3AJ1 - chains B and C of the 8 polymer chains in the assembly; structure by X-ray diffraction, 2.50 A resolution.

[Chain B (and C)]
Molecule: Cellulose synthase operon protein D
Organism: Acetobacter xylinus
Notes: chain C of this document is another copy of the same molecule, construct and numbering; everything in this record applies to it too
UniProtKB: P37719 (ACSD_ACEXY); numbering as in UniProt (aligned over 1-156)
Amino-acid sequence (167 residues; each row starts with the number of its first residue; numbers below 1 keep their minus sign (Mse-10 is residue -10)):
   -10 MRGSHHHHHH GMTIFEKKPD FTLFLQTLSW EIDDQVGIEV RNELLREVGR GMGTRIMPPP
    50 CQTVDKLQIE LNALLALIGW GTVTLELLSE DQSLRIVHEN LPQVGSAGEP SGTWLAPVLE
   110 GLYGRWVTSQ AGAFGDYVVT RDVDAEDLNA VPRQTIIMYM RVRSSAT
Not modelled in the structure: -10 to 0 (chain C: -10 to 5)
Modified positions: Mse-10 (selenomethionine); Mse1, Mse41, Mse46, Mse147, Mse149 (selenomethionine; parent Met)
Sequence notes: expression tag (-10 to 0)

[How chain B and chain C interact]
Contacting residue pairs - 13 pairs, chain B then chain C:
  Thr43(B) - Mse46(C)
  Arg44(B) - Arg44(C)
  Arg44(B) - Ile45(C)
  Arg44(B) - Mse46(C)  hydrogen bond (backbone-backbone)
  Arg44(B) - Pro48(C)
  Arg44(B) - Glu59(C)  salt bridge
  Ile45(B) - Arg44(C)
  Ile45(B) - Ile45(C)  hydrophobic
  Mse46(B) - Thr43(C)
  Mse46(B) - Arg44(C)  hydrogen bond (backbone-backbone)
  Mse46(B) - Mse46(C)  hydrophobic
  Pro48(B) - Arg44(C)
  Glu59(B) - Arg44(C)  salt bridge
Interface residues without a listed pair, chain B (7 interface residues in all): Leu66
Interface residues without a listed pair, chain C (8 interface residues in all): Leu66, Ile67

[In short]
7 residues of chain B face 8 of chain C across their interface, with 2 hydrogen bonds and 2 salt bridges.
Polar contacts include Arg44(B)-Glu59(C) and Arg44(B)-Mse46(C).
Chain B and chain C are both Cellulose synthase operon protein D (Acetobacter xylinus); the structure, The
structure of AxCeSD octamer (N-terminal HIS-tag) from Acetobacter xylinum, was determined by X-ray diffraction
(same publication as 3AJ2 and 3A8E).
